3SDK - chains N and 1 of the 28 polymer chains in the assembly; structure by X-ray diffraction, 2.70 A resolution.

Chain N:
Protein: Proteasome component PRE3
From: Saccharomyces cerevisiae
Notes: EC 3.4.25.1
UniProtKB: P38624 (PSB6_YEAST); the construct lacks a stretch of the UniProt sequence and is renumbered around it, so the offset changes along the chain: 1-70 = UniProt 20-89; 72-92 = UniProt 90-110; 94-105 = UniProt 111-122; 106-181 = UniProt 125-200; 1 more segments
Chain sequence (196 residues; numbered 1 to 187 plus 12 insertion-coded residues; 3 numbers in that range are skipped by the numbering (no residue carries them; nothing is unmodelled there); the number before each row is that of its first residue; a row labelled like 105A-105B holds insertion residues (105A, then the next letters in order)):
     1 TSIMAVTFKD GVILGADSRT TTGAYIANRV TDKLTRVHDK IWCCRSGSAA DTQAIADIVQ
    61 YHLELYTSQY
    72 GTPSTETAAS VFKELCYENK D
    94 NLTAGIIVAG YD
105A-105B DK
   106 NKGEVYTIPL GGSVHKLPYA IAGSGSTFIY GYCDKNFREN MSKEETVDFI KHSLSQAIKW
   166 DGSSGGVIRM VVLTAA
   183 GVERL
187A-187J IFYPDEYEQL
UniProt features mapped onto this chain:
  - active site: Thr1 (Nucleophile)
Bound ions: Mg2+: Ile163, Asp166, Ser169

Chain 1:
Protein: Proteasome component PRE4
From: Saccharomyces cerevisiae
Notes: EC 3.4.25.1
UniProtKB: P30657 (PSB4_YEAST); the construct lacks a stretch of the UniProt sequence and is renumbered around it, so the offset changes along the chain: -8 to -1 = UniProt 34-41; 1-70 = UniProt 42-111; 73-92 = UniProt 119-138; 93-105 = UniProt 141-153; 3 more segments
Chain sequence (233 residues; row label = number of the first residue in the row; note: 4 numbers in that range are skipped by the numbering (no residue carries them; nothing is unmodelled there); a row labelled like 70A-70C holds insertion residues (70A, then the next letters in order); numbers below 1 keep their minus sign (Thr-8 is residue -8)):
    -8 TQQPIVTG
     1 TSVISMKYDN GVIIAADNLG SYGSLLRFNG VERLIPVGDN TVVGISGDIS DMQHIERLLK
    61 DLVTENAYDN
70A-70C PLA
    71 DA
72A-72B EE
    73 ALEPSYIFEY LATVMYQRRS
92A-92B KM
    93 NPLWNAIIVA GVQ
105A-105B SN
   106 GDQFLRYVNL LGVTYSSPTL ATGFGAHMAN PLLRKV
141A-141G VDRESDI
   144 PKTTVQVAEE AIVNAMRVLY YRDARSSRNF SLAIIDKN
  181A T
   183 GLTFKKNLQV ENMKWDFAKD IKGYGTQKI

Chain N / chain 1 interface:
Contacting residue pairs - 61 pairs, chain N then chain 1:
  Arg19(N) - Ala167(1)
  Thr21(N) - Ala167(1)
  Ala24(N) - Phe129(1)  hydrophobic
  Ala24(N) - Arg165(1)
  Ala24(N) - Asp166(1)
  Ala24(N) - Ala167(1)  hydrogen bond (backbone-backbone)
  Ala24(N) - Arg168(1)
  Tyr25(N) - Phe129(1)
  Tyr25(N) - Arg165(1)
  Ile26(N) - Tyr164(1)
  Ile26(N) - Arg165(1)  hydrogen bond (backbone-backbone)
  Ile26(N) - Asp166(1)
  Ile26(N) - Ala167(1)
  Ala27(N) - Arg165(1)  hydrogen bond (backbone-side chain)
  Arg29(N) - Tyr164(1)
  Arg29(N) - Lys196(1)  hydrogen bond (side chain-backbone)
  Arg29(N) - Trp197(1)
  Arg29(N) - Phe199(1)
  Val30(N) - Phe199(1)  hydrophobic
  Val30(N) - Ala200(1)  hydrophobic
  Val30(N) - Ile203(1)
  Asp32(N) - Lys204(1)
  Asp32(N) - Gly205(1)  hydrogen bond (side chain-backbone)
  Asp32(N) - Gln209(1)  hydrogen bond
  Leu34(N) - Gln209(1)
  Thr35(N) - Tyr206(1)
  Thr35(N) - Gln209(1)
  Arg36(N) - Gln209(1)  hydrogen bond (backbone-side chain)
  Arg36(N) - Ile211(1)
  Trp42(N) - Gln209(1)
  Trp42(N) - Ile211(1)
  Arg45(N) - Tyr206(1)
  Gln53(N) - Tyr206(1)  hydrogen bond (backbone-side chain)
  Ala56(N) - Tyr206(1)
  Asp57(N) - Tyr206(1)  hydrogen bond
  Phe133(N) - Leu25(1)  hydrophobic
  Lys164(N) - Leu26(1)
  Trp165(N) - Ser24(1)
  Trp165(N) - Leu25(1)
  Trp165(N) - Leu26(1)  hydrogen bond (backbone-backbone)
  Trp165(N) - Arg27(1)
  Asp166(N) - Ser24(1)
  Gly167(N) - Ser24(1)  hydrogen bond (backbone-backbone)
  Gly167(N) - Leu26(1)
  Gly167(N) - Ala167(1)
  Gly171(N) - Trp197(1)
  Val172(N) - Trp197(1)  hydrophobic
  Arg174(N) - Ala200(1)  hydrogen bond (side chain-backbone)
  Arg174(N) - Ile203(1)
  Arg186(N) - Lys204(1)
  Arg186(N) - Gln209(1)
  Arg186(N) - Ile211(1)  hydrogen bond (side chain-backbone)
  Ile187A(N) - Ala200(1)  hydrophobic
  Ile187A(N) - Lys201(1)
  Tyr187C(N) - Trp197(1)
  Tyr187C(N) - Asp198(1)
  Tyr187C(N) - Lys201(1)
  Pro187D(N) - Trp197(1)
  Asp187E(N) - Arg171(1)  salt bridge
  Glu187H(N) - Tyr163(1)  hydrogen bond
  Glu187H(N) - Arg171(1)  salt bridge
Also at the interface, not in a pair above, chain N (34 interface residues in all): Asn28, Ile163, Ser168
Also at the interface, not in a pair above, chain 1 (26 interface residues in all): Met133, Met195

Summary:
34 residues of chain N and 26 residues of chain 1 are in contact; the contacts include 14 hydrogen bonds and 2
salt bridges. Polar contacts include Asp187E(N)-Arg171(1), Glu187H(N)-Arg171(1) and Ala27(N)-Arg165(1). From
UniProt: active-site residue Thr1(N) on chain N.
Chain N is Proteasome component PRE3 and chain 1 is Proteasome component PRE4, both from Saccharomyces
cerevisiae; the structure, Structure of yeast 20S open-gate proteasome with Compound 34, was determined by
X-ray diffraction (same publication as 3SDI, 3OEU and 3OEV).
